9O0S - chain A; structure by X-ray diffraction, 1.89 A resolution.

# Chain A
Protein: GTPase KRas
Source organism: Homo sapiens
Notes: EC 3.6.5.2
UniProtKB: P01116 (RASK_HUMAN), isoform P01116-2; residue numbers follow UniProt; this construct covers 1-169
Chain sequence (170 residues; each row starts with the number of its first residue; numbering starts at 0):
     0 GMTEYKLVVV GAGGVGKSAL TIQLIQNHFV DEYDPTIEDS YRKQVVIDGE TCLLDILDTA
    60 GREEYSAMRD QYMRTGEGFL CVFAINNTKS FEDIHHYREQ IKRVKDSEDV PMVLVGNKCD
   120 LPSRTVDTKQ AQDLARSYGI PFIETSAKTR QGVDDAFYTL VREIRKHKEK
Not modelled in the structure: 0, 169
Differences from the reference sequence: expression tag (0); engineered mutation Arg61 (Gln in P01116)
Swiss-Prot annotation at these positions:
  - motif: Tyr32 to Tyr40 (Effector region)
  - binding site (GTP): Gly10 to Ala18, Val29 to Thr35, Ala59, Gly60, Asn116 to Asp119
  - modified residue: Met1 (N-acetylmethionine), Thr2 (N-acetylthreonine), Lys104 (N6-acetyllysine)
  - glycosylation: Thr35 (Microbial infection: O-linked (Glc) threonine)
  - natural variant: Lys5 (K5E: In NS3; K5N: In GASC), Gly10 (G10GG: In AML), Gly12 (G12A: In colorectal cancer samples; G12C: In lung carcinoma; G12D: In GASC, JMML and SFM; G12R: In lung cancer and bladder cancer; G12S: In GASC and JMML; G12V: In GASC), Gly13 (G13D: In GASC, JMML and OES; G13R: In pylocytic astrocytoma), Val14 (V14I: In NS3), Leu19 (L19F: In OES), Gln22 (Q22E: In CFC2; Q22R: In NS3), Pro34 (P34L: In NS3; P34Q: In NS3; P34R: In CFC2), Ile36 (I36M: In NS3), Thr58 (T58I: In NS3), Ala59 (A59T: In GASC), Gly60 (G60R: In CFC2; G60S: In NS3), 8 further natural variant entries in UniProt
  - mutagenesis: Asp38 (D38A: Decreased interaction with MAPKAP1/SIN1), Tyr40 (Y40A: Decreased interaction with MAPKAP1/SIN1)

# Summary
UniProt lists 22 GTP-binding residues and 2 mutagenesis sites.
Chain A is GTPase KRas (Homo sapiens); the structure, Crystal structure of KRAS-Q61R mutant, GMPPNP-bound, was
determined by X-ray diffraction, deposited together with 9O0R.
